2AQ3 - chains F and G of the 8 polymer chains in the assembly; structure by X-ray diffraction, 2.30 A resolution.

[Chain F]
Name: Enterotoxin type C-3
From: Staphylococcus aureus
UniProt: P0A0L5 (ENTC3_STAAU); aligned to UniProt positions 28-264 over residues 1-237 (the alignment contains insertions or deletions, so no single offset holds)
Sequence (237 residues; row label = number of the first residue in the row):
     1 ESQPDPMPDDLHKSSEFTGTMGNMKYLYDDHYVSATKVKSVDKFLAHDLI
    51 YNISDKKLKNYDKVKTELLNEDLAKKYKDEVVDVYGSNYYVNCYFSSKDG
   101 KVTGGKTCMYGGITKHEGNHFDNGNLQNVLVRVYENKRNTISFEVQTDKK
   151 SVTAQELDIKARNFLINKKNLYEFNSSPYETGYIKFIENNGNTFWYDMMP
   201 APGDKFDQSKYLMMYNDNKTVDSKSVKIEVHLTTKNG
Unresolved in the structure: 100-102
Disulfide bonds: Cys93-Cys108
Curated features (UniProtKB/Swiss-Prot):
  - binding site (Zn(2+)): Asp9, Asp83

[Chain G]
Name: T-cell receptor beta chain V
From: Mus musculus
Notes: engineered mutation(s): G17E, L81S
UniProt: P04213 (TVB5_MOUSE); aligned to UniProt positions 9-118 over residues 1-117 (the alignment contains insertions or deletions, so no single offset holds)
Sequence (112 residues; numbered -1 to 117; 7 numbers in that range are skipped by the numbering (no residue carries them; nothing is unmodelled there); the number before each row is that of its first residue; numbers below 1 keep their minus sign (Ile-1 is residue -1)):
    -1 ILEAAVTQSPRNKVAVTGEKVTLSCQQTNNHNNMYWYRQDTGHGLRLIHY
    49 SYGAGSTEKGDIPDG
    65 YKASRPSQEQFSLILESATPSQTSVYFCASGGGGTLY
   108 FGAGTRLSVL
Unresolved in the structure: -1 to 1
Disulfide bonds: Cys23-Cys92
What the authors report for this chain:
  - mutagenesis - S54N (-12.1 kcal/mol), Q72H (-0.5 kcal/mol): increased binding to Enterotoxin type C-3 (chain F) (citing earlier work)
  - mutagenesis - E80V: unchanged binding to Enterotoxin type C-3 (chain F) (citing earlier work)

[How chain F and chain G interact]
Contacting residue pairs (4):
  Thr18(F) with Thr39(G)
  Asn175(F) with Ser85(G)
  Gly237(F) with Arg113(G); Ser115(G)
Other interface residues (no listed pair), chain F (4 interface residues in all): Ser15
Other interface residues (no listed pair), chain G (5 interface residues in all): Pro84
The authors on this interface:
  - hot spots on chain G (mutagenesis) - K66E: increased binding to Enterotoxin type C-3 (chain F) (citing earlier work)

[In short]
Chain F and chain G form an interface of 4 and 5 residues respectively. UniProt lists Zn2+-binding residues
Asp9(F) and Asp83(F) on chain F. From the paper: S54N, Q72H and K66E of chain G increase binding to
Enterotoxin type C-3 (chain F); E80V of chain G leaves binding to Enterotoxin type C-3 (chain F) unchanged.
Here chain F is Enterotoxin type C-3 (Staphylococcus aureus) and chain G is T-cell receptor beta chain V (Mus
musculus). Entry 2AQ3 (Crystal structure of T-cell receptor V beta domain variant complexed with superantigen
SEC3) was determined by X-ray diffraction, deposited together with 2AQ1.
